7BH2 - chains A and D of the 4 polymer chains in the assembly; structure by electron microscopy, 3.00 A resolution.

[Chain A]
Molecule: Potassium-transporting ATPase potassium-binding subunit
Organism: Escherichia coli K-12
Reference sequence: P03959 (KDPA_ECOLI); numbering as in UniProt (aligned over 1-557)
Amino-acid sequence (557 residues; row label = number of the first residue in the row):
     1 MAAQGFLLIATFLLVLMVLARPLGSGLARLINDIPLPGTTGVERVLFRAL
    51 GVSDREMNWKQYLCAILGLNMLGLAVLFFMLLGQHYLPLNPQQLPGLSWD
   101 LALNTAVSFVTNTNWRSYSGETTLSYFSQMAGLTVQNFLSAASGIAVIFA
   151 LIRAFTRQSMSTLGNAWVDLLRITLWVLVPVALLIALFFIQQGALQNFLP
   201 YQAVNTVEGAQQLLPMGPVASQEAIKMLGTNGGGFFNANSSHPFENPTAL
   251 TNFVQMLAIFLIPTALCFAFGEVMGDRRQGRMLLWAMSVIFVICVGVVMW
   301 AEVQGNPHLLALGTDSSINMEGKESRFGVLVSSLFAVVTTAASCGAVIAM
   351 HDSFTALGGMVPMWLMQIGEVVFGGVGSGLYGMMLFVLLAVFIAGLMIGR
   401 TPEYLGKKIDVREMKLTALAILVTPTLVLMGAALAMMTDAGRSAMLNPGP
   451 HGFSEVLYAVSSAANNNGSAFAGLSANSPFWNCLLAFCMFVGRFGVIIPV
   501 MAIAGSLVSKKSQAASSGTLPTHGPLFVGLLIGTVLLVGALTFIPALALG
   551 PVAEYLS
Construct notes: engineered mutation Arg116 (Gln in P03959)
Swiss-Prot annotation at these positions:
  - mutagenesis: Gly232 (G232A/S: Decrease in K(+) affinity and loss of cation selectivity)
Metal / ion sites: K+: Asn112, Thr230, Asn231, Ser343, Cys344, Asn466, Asn467
Residues lining bound ligands: 9Y0 ((2R)-3-(((2-aminoethoxy)(hydroxy)phosphoryl)oxy)-2-(palmitoyloxy)propyl (E)-octadec-9-enoate): Ile393, His523, Gly524, Pro525, Leu526, Gly529, Leu530, Gly533, Thr534, Leu537, Val538
From the paper describing this entry:
  - binding site for K+: Arg116
  - conformationally variable residues (side-chain flip): Arg116
  - mutagenesis - Q116R: decreased binding to K+ (citing earlier work)

[Chain D]
Molecule: Potassium-transporting ATPase KdpF subunit
Organism: Escherichia coli K-12
Reference sequence: P36937 (KDPF_ECOLI); residues 1-29 here = UniProt positions 1-29
Amino-acid sequence (29 residues; numbered 1 to 29; the number before each row is that of its first residue):
     1 MSAGVITGVLLVFLLLGYLVYALINAEAF

[Interface between chain A and chain D]
Residue-residue contacts (7; chain A residue first):
  Lys415(A) - Leu23(D)
  Lys415(A) - Ile24(D)  hydrogen bond (side chain-backbone)
  Lys415(A) - Ala26(D)
  Lys415(A) - Glu27(D)  salt bridge
  Leu419(A) - Leu23(D)  hydrophobic
  Met430(A) - Phe13(D)  hydrophobic
  Met437(A) - Val5(D)  hydrophobic
Also at the interface, not in a pair above, chain A (5 interface residues in all): Ala418
Also at the interface, not in a pair above, chain D (8 interface residues in all): Leu16, Val20

[In short]
5 residues of chain A and 8 residues of chain D are in contact, with 1 hydrogen bond and 1 salt bridge. Polar
pairs include Lys415(A)-Glu27(D) and Lys415(A)-Ile24(D). Chain A binds compound 9Y0. From the paper: a binding
site for K+ at Arg116(A); Q116R of chain A reduces binding to K+.
Here chain A is Potassium-transporting ATPase potassium-binding subunit and chain D is Potassium-transporting
ATPase KdpF subunit, both from Escherichia coli K-12. Entry 7BH2 (Cryo-EM Structure of KdpFABC in E2Pi state
with BeF3 and K+) was determined by electron microscopy, deposited together with 7BGY, 7BH1, 7LC3 and 7LC6.
